8II0 - chain A; structure by X-ray diffraction, 2.04 A resolution.

Chain A:
Name: Hypoxia-inducible factor 1-alpha inhibitor
Source organism: Homo sapiens
Notes: EC 1.14.11.30, 1.14.11.-
Reference sequence: Q9NWT6 (HIF1N_HUMAN); residues 1-349 here = UniProt positions 1-349
Amino-acid sequence (349 residues; numbered 1 to 349; the number before each row is that of its first residue):
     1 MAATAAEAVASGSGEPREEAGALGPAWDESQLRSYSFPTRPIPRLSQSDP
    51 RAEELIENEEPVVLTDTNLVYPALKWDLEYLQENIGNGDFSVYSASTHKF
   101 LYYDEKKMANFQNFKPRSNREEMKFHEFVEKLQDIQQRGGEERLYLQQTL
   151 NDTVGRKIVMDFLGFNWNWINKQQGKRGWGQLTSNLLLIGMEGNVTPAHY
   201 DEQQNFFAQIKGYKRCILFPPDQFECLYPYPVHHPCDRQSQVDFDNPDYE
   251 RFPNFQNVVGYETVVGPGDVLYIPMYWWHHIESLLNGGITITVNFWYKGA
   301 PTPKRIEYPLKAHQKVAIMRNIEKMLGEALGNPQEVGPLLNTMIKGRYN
Not modelled in the structure: 1-8
Metal / ion sites: Zn2+: H199, D201, H279 (together with P5I)
Small-molecule neighbours: P5I (2-[[5-[3-(3-chlorophenyl)-1,2-oxazol-5-yl]-3-oxidanyl-pyridin-2-yl]carbonylamino]ethanoic acid): Y102, Y103, D104, E105, K106, Y145, Q147, L188, T196, H199, D201, F207, K214, R238, H279, I281, W296
UniProt features mapped onto this chain:
  - binding site (2-oxoglutarate): Y145, T196, N205, K214, N294
  - binding site (substrate): D152, Q181 to T183, D201 to Q203, R238, Q239, A300, N321
  - binding site (Fe cation): H199, D201, H279
  - site: L340 (Important for dimer formation)
  - modified residue: A2 (N-acetylalanine)
  - mutagenesis: H199 (H199A: Prevents suppression of HIF CAD activity. Strongly stimulates 2-oxoglutarate turnover. No stimulation of 2-oxoglutarate turnover; when associated with R-340), D201 (D201A: Prevents suppression of HIF CAD activity; D201E: Loss of HIF1A Asn hydroxylation activity. Slightly stimulates 2-oxoglutarate turnover; D201G: No impact on HIF1A Asn hydroxylation activity ...), Q239 (Q239H: No effect on Asp hydroxylation ability), W296 (W296R: Loss of HIF1A Asn hydroxylation activity and slight stimulation of 2-oxoglutarate turnover; when associated with G-201), L340 (L340R: Impairs dimer formation, leading to loss of HIF1A Asn hydroxylation activity. No stimulation of 2-oxoglutarate turnover; when associated with A-201), I344 (I344R: No effect on dimer formation and HIF1A Asn hydroxylation activity)

Summary:
Ligands of chain A: compound P5I. H199, D201 and H279 coordinate Zn2+. UniProt lists 5 residues binding
2-oxoglutarate, 11 substrate-binding residues, 3 Fe cation-binding residues and 6 mutagenesis sites.
Chain A is Hypoxia-inducible factor 1-alpha inhibitor (Homo sapiens); the structure, FACTOR INHIBITING HIF-1
ALPHA in complex with (5-(3-(3-chlorophenyl)isoxazol-5-yl)-3-hydroxypicolinoyl)glycine, was determined by
X-ray diffraction (same publication as 8IHZ).
